Entry 8YQU (electron microscopy, 2.85 A resolution); this record covers chains B and C of the 9 polymer chains in the assembly.

== Chain B ==
Protein: DNA-directed RNA polymerase subunit beta
Organism: African swine fever virus
Notes: EC 2.7.7.6
UniProtKB: A0A2X0RU95 (A0A2X0RU95_ASF); residue numbers follow UniProt; this construct covers 1-1242
Amino-acid sequence (1242 residues; numbered 1 to 1242; the number before each row is that of its first residue):
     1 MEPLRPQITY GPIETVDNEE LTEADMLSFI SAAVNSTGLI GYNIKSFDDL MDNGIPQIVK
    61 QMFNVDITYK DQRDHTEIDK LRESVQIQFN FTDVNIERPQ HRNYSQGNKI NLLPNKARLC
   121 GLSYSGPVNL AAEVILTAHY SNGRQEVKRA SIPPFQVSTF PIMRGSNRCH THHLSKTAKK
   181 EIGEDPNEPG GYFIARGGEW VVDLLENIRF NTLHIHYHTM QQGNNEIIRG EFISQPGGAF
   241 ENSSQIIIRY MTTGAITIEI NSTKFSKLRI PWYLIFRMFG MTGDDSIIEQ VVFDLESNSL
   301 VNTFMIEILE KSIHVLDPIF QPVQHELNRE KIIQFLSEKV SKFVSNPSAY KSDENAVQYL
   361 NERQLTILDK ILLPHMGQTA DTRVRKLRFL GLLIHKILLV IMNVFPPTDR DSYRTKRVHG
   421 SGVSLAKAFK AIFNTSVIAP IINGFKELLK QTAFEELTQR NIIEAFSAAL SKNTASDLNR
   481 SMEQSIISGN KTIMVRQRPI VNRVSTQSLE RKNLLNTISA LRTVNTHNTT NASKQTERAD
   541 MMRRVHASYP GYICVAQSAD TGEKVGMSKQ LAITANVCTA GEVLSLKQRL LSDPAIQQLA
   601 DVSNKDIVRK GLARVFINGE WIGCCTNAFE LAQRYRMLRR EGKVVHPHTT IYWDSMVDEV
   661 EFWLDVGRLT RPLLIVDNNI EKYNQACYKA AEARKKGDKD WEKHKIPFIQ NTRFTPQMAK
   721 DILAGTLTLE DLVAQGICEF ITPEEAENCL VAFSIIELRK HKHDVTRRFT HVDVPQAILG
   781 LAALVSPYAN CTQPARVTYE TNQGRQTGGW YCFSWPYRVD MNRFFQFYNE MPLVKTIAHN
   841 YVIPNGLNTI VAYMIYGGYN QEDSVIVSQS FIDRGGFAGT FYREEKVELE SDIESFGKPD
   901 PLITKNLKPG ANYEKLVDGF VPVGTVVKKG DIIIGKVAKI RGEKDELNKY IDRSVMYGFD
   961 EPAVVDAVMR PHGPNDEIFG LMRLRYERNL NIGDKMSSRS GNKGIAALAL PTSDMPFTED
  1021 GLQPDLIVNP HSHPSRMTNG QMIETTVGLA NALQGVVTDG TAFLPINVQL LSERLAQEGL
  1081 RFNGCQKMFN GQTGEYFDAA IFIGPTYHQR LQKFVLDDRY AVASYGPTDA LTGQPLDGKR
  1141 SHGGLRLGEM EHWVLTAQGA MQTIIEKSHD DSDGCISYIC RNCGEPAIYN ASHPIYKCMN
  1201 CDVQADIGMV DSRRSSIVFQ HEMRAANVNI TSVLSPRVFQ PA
Not modelled in the structure: 1-3, 219-224, 490-503, 529-532, 941-948
Bound ions: Zn2+: Cys-1180, Cys-1183, Cys-1198, Cys-1201

== Chain C ==
Protein: DNA-directed RNA polymerase RPB3-11 homolog
Organism: African swine fever virus
UniProtKB: A0A2X0RUE7 (A0A2X0RUE7_ASF); residue numbers follow UniProt; this construct covers 1-359
Amino-acid sequence (359 residues; numbered 1 to 359; the number before each row is that of its first residue):
     1 MEKIFQNVEI KPFLIDFSNL FIKNAAKKLF QLEEQLPLVP VNVVMDFKGI SRAAVHGLSR
    61 VLQDEIPNYM LDIKPGGYKI EDSTDLFMTE QFIRNRINFI PIYAKNETLV FALRSLNNSC
   121 EVKTIYSRDL IQVAGPKLKY PIFNPTFEIG FLQPGKSLII EDIYIKKGIG RKHAAFNLAV
   181 KTHFSHLDIE QYPTDKKEYM ALSGYKQSSM TSDPRHHRLG LCFPAVPLPH INQAVRTYLK
   241 NACRIIIGRI QSIQKIYENF EEPQPELVLF SMDEEKTKAI ITIKDETHTI GNLLKTYIYE
   301 MIPDISFVGY QCVPHKQEMV LTIIHKASQE DLITLLEKSI QNIIQTFQIL EKNVDELIA
Not modelled in the structure: 1-2

== Interface between chain B and chain C ==
Residue-residue contacts (87; chain B residue first):
  Phe-813(B) with Phe-87(C)
  Trp-815(B) with Leu-86(C); Phe-87(C); Thr-89(C)
  Pro-816(B) with Leu-86(C); Phe-87(C), hydrophobic
  Tyr-817(B) with Leu-86(C)
  Phe-827(B) with Gln-91(C); Phe-92(C), hydrophobic
  Tyr-828(B) with Phe-92(C); Arg-96(C), hydrogen bond
  Tyr-859(B) with Pro-314(C)
  Ser-870(B) with Ala-174(C); Asn-177(C), hydrogen bond
  Asp-873(B) with Asn-95(C); Phe-99(C); His-173(C); Ala-174(C), hydrogen bond (side chain-backbone)
  Arg-874(B) with Phe-99(C); Asn-177(C)
  Gly-875(B) with Asn-95(C)
  Gly-879(B) with Gln-91(C)
  Thr-880(B) with Gln-91(C)
  Gly-924(B) with Ile-80(C)
  Arg-985(B) with Glu-90(C), salt bridge
  Glu-987(B) with Gln-91(C)
  Pro-1011(B) with Asp-64(C)
  Thr-1012(B) with Gln-63(C); Asp-64(C); Asn-177(C); Lys-181(C), hydrogen bond (backbone-side chain)
  Ser-1013(B) with Arg-60(C), hydrogen bond (backbone-side chain); Gln-63(C); Asp-64(C), hydrogen bond
  Asp-1014(B) with Arg-60(C), salt bridge; His-288(C)
  Phe-1017(B) with His-56(C); Lys-181(C); Phe-184(C), hydrophobic
  Glu-1019(B) with Thr-182(C); His-183(C); Phe-184(C), hydrogen bond (backbone-backbone); Ser-185(C)
  Asp-1020(B) with Thr-182(C)
  Gly-1021(B) with Lys-181(C)
  Gln-1023(B) with Lys-181(C), hydrogen bond
  Arg-1081(B) with Thr-194(C); Tyr-199(C); Met-200(C), hydrogen bond (side chain-backbone); Leu-202(C), hydrogen bond (side chain-backbone); Ser-203(C), hydrogen bond (side chain-backbone)
  Phe-1082(B) with Lys-197(C); Met-200(C), hydrophobic
  Asn-1083(B) with Met-200(C), hydrogen bond (side chain-backbone)
  Lys-1087(B) with Gln-191(C), hydrogen bond; Ser-203(C); Tyr-205(C)
  Phe-1089(B) with Phe-184(C); His-186(C); Tyr-205(C)
  Asn-1090(B) with His-56(C)
  Gly-1091(B) with His-56(C), hydrogen bond (backbone-side chain); Arg-60(C), hydrogen bond (backbone-side chain)
  Gln-1092(B) with Arg-60(C); His-288(C)
  Thr-1093(B) with His-56(C); Asn-292(C); Tyr-310(C)
  Gly-1094(B) with His-56(C); Phe-184(C)
  Glu-1095(B) with Arg-52(C)
  Tyr-1096(B) with Arg-52(C); His-186(C); Ile-189(C); Tyr-205(C), hydrophobic; Gln-207(C), hydrogen bond (side chain-backbone); Ser-208(C); Ser-209(C), hydrogen bond (backbone-side chain); Ser-212(C), hydrogen bond
  Phe-1097(B) with Ser-203(C)
  Asp-1098(B) with Ser-208(C), hydrogen bond; Ser-209(C), hydrogen bond (side chain-backbone)
  Ala-1099(B) with Ala-201(C)
  Ala-1100(B) with Met-200(C); Ala-201(C), hydrogen bond (backbone-backbone); Leu-202(C); Ser-203(C)
Other interface residues (no listed pair), chain B (45 interface residues in all): Glu-181, Val-923, Arg-988, Leu-1008
Other interface residues (no listed pair), chain C (46 interface residues in all): Gln-153, Arg-171, Lys-172, Met-210

== Summary ==
The interface between chain B and chain C involves 45 residues on one side and 46 on the other; the contacts
include 21 hydrogen bonds and 2 salt bridges. Polar contacts include Arg-985(B)/Glu-90(C),
Asp-1014(B)/Arg-60(C) and Tyr-828(B)/Arg-96(C).
Here chain B is DNA-directed RNA polymerase subunit beta and chain C is DNA-directed RNA polymerase RPB3-11
homolog, both from African swine fever virus. Entry 8YQU (African swine fever virus RNA Polymerase-M1249L
complex1) was determined by electron microscopy together with 8YQT, 8YQV, 8YQW, 8YQX, 8YQY and 8YQZ from the
same study.
